1B8E - chain A; structure by X-ray diffraction, 1.95 A resolution.

# Chain A
Name: Protein (beta-lactoglobulin)
Organism: Bos taurus
Reference sequence: P02754 (LACB_BOVIN); residues 1-162 here correspond to UniProt positions 17-178 (UniProt number = residue number + 16)
Chain sequence (162 residues; numbered 1 to 162; the number before each row is that of its first residue):
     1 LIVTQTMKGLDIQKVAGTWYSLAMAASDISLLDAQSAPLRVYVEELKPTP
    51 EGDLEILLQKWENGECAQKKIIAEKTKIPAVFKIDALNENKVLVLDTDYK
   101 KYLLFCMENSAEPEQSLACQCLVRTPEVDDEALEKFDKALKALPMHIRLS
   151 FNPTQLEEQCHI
Unresolved in the structure: 153-162
Disulfides: C106-C119

# Overview
Chain A is Protein (beta-lactoglobulin) (Bos taurus); the structure, High resolution crystal structure of the
bovine beta-lactoglobulin (isoforms A and B) in orthorombic space group, was determined by X-ray diffraction
together with 1QG5 from the same study.
